Entry 8GAO (electron microscopy, 4.10 A resolution (low resolution: residue-level contacts below are approximate; hydrogen-bond / salt-bridge calls are withheld)); this record covers chains B and C of the 10 polymer chains in the assembly.

Chain B (and C):
Name: DnaB-like replicative helicase
Organism: Escherichia phage T4
Notes: EC 3.6.4.-; chain C of this document is another copy of the same molecule, construct and numbering; everything in this record applies to it too
UniProt: P04530 (HELIC_BPT4); numbering as in UniProt (aligned over 1-432)
Chain sequence (432 residues; numbered 1 to 432; the number before each row is that of its first residue):
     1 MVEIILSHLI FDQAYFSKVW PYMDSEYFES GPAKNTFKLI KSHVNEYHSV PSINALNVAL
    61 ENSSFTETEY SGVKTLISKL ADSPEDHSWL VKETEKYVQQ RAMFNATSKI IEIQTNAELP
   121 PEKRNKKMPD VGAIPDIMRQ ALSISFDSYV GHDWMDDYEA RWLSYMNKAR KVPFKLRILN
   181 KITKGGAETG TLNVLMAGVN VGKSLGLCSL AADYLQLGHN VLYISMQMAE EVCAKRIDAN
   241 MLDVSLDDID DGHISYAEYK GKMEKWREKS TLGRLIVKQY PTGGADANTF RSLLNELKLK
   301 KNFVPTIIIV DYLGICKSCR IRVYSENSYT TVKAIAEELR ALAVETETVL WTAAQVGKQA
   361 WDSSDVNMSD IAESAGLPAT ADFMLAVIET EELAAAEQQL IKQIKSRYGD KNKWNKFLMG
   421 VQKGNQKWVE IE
Construct notes: engineered mutation Gln227 (Glu in P04530)
Ion coordination: Mg2+: Gln227 (together with ATP-gamma-S)
Residues lining bound ligands:
  - ATP-gamma-S (AGS; phosphothiophosphoric acid-adenylate ester), molecule 1: Gly198, Val199, Asn200, Val201, Gly202, Lys203, Ser204, Leu205, Gln227, Arg236, Leu246, Asp247, Asp250, Tyr312, Lys423, Gln426
  - ATP-gamma-S (AGS), molecule 2: Pro378, Ala379, Lys405, Ser406, Arg407, Tyr408, Gly409, Asp410, Lys411
Swiss-Prot annotation at these positions:
  - binding site (ATP): Ala197 to Ser204
  - mutagenesis: Leu192 (L192Q: Partially suppresses phage growth inhibition by extra copies of bacterial AbpA-AbpB), Asp213 (D213Y: Partially suppresses phage growth inhibition by extra copies of bacterial AbpA-AbpB)

Chain B / chain C interface:
Contacting residue pairs - 93 pairs, chain B then chain C:
  Ser17(B) - Leu299(C)
  Trp20(B) - Leu299(C)
  Pro21(B) - Leu299(C)
  Pro21(B) - Lys300(C)
  Tyr22(B) - Lys300(C)
  His43(B) - Trp89(C)
  Glu46(B) - Lys92(C)
  Tyr47(B) - Trp89(C)
  Tyr47(B) - Lys92(C)
  Tyr47(B) - Lys96(C)
  Ser52(B) - Glu85(C)
  Asn54(B) - Ser83(C)
  Asn54(B) - Glu85(C)
  Ala55(B) - Trp89(C)
  Val58(B) - Met1(C)
  Ala59(B) - Trp89(C)
  Ala59(B) - Glu93(C)
  Ser148(B) - Lys300(C)
  Val150(B) - Leu293(C)
  Val150(B) - Glu296(C)
  Val150(B) - Leu297(C)
  Val150(B) - Lys300(C)
  Val150(B) - Lys301(C)
  Gly151(B) - Glu230(C)
  Gly151(B) - Val277(C)
  Gly151(B) - Lys278(C)
  His152(B) - Glu230(C)
  His152(B) - Ala234(C)
  His152(B) - Leu275(C)
  His152(B) - Val277(C)
  Asp153(B) - Arg274(C)
  Asp153(B) - Leu275(C)
  Asp153(B) - Ile276(C)
  Trp154(B) - Leu215(C)
  Trp154(B) - Ile237(C)
  Trp154(B) - Asp238(C)
  Trp154(B) - Met241(C)
  Trp154(B) - Met263(C)
  Trp154(B) - Leu275(C)
  Met155(B) - Met263(C)
  Met155(B) - Arg267(C)
  Met155(B) - Leu272(C)
  Tyr158(B) - Tyr259(C)
  Tyr158(B) - Lys260(C)
  Tyr158(B) - Met263(C)
  Tyr158(B) - Glu264(C)
  Tyr158(B) - Arg267(C)
  Glu159(B) - Tyr256(C)
  Glu159(B) - Lys260(C)
  Arg161(B) - Ala234(C)
  Arg161(B) - Asp238(C)
  Arg161(B) - Tyr259(C)
  Trp162(B) - Ile254(C)
  Trp162(B) - Tyr256(C)
  Trp162(B) - Tyr259(C)
  Ser164(B) - Glu231(C)
  Tyr165(B) - Glu231(C)
  Tyr165(B) - Lys235(C)
  Tyr165(B) - Asp238(C)
  Tyr165(B) - Ile249(C)
  Arg170(B) - Ala229(C)
  Arg170(B) - Glu231(C)
  Arg170(B) - Val232(C)
  Lys184(B) - Asp247(C)
  Lys184(B) - Asp250(C)
  Lys184(B) - Asp251(C)
  Glu188(B) - Val232(C)
  Arg320(B) - Tyr324(C)
  Ile321(B) - Tyr324(C)
  Tyr329(B) - Glu373(C)
  Thr330(B) - Tyr324(C)
  Lys333(B) - Tyr324(C)
  Lys333(B) - Glu373(C)
  Ala334(B) - Tyr324(C)
  Glu337(B) - Thr282(C)
  Glu337(B) - Ile315(C)
  Arg340(B) - Gln227(C)
  Met368(B) - Val199(C)
  Met368(B) - Trp361(C)
  Ser369(B) - Lys358(C)
  Ile371(B) - Lys358(C)
  Ala375(B) - Lys358(C)
  Ala375(B) - Trp361(C)
  Pro378(B) - Val199(C)
  Ala379(B) - Val199(C)
  Ala379(B) - Gln227(C)
  Ala379(B) - Gln355(C)
  Thr380(B) - Gln227(C)
  Lys405(B) - Val199(C)
  Lys405(B) - Asn200(C)
  Ser406(B) - Asn200(C)
  Arg407(B) - Gln227(C)
  Lys411(B) - Asn200(C)
Other interface residues (no listed pair), chain B (57 interface residues in all): Ser49, Tyr149, Lys168, Val344, Asn367, Asp370, Ala372, Ala381, Asp410, Asn412
Other interface residues (no listed pair), chain C (62 interface residues in all): Ile4, Asp86, Met228, Arg236, Leu242, Ser255, Trp266, Gln279, Gly283, Asp362, Glu389, Lys423

Summary:
57 residues of chain B face 62 of chain C across their interface. Bound to chain B: ATP-gamma-S. From UniProt:
8 ATP-binding residues and 2 mutagenesis sites on chain B.
Both chains are DnaB-like replicative helicase (Escherichia phage T4). Entry 8GAO (bacteriophage T4 stalled
primosome with mutant gp41-E227Q) was determined by electron microscopy together with 8DTP, 8DUE, 8DVF, 8DVI,
8DW6, 8DWJ and 8G0Z from the same study.
